6NAK - chains C and G of the 6 polymer chains in the assembly; structure by X-ray diffraction, 3.14 A resolution.

[Chain C]
Protein: tRNA threonylcarbamoyladenosine biosynthesis protein TsaB
Source organism: Thermotoga maritima MSB8
UniProtKB: Q9WZX7 (TSAB_THEMA); numbering as in UniProt (aligned over 1-206)
Sequence (206 residues; each row starts with the number of its first residue):
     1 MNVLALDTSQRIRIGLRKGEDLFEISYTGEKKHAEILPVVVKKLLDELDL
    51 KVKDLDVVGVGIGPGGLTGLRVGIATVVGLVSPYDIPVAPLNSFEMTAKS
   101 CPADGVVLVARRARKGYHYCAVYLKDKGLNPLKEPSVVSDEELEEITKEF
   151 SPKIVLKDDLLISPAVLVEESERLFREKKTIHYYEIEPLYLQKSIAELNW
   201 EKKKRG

[Chain G]
Protein: tRNA N6-adenosine threonylcarbamoyltransferase
Source organism: Thermotoga maritima MSB8
Notes: EC 2.3.1.234
UniProtKB: Q9WXZ2 (TSAD_THEMA); residue numbers follow UniProt; this construct covers 1-327
Sequence (327 residues; numbered 1 to 327; the number before each row is that of its first residue):
     1 MRVLGIETSCDETAVAVLDDGKNVVVNFTVSQIEVHQKFGGVVPEVAARH
    51 HLKNLPILLKKAFEKVPPETVDVVAATYGPGLIGALLVGLSAAKGLAISL
   101 EKPFVGVNHVEAHVQAVFLANPDLKPPLVVLMVSGGHTQLMKVDEDYSME
   151 VLGETLDDSAGEAFDKVARLLGLGYPGGPVIDRVAKKGDPEKYSFPRPML
   201 DDDSYNFSFAGLKTSVLYFLQREKGYKVEDVAASFQKAVVDILVEKTFRL
   251 ARNLGIRKIAFVGGVAANSMLREEVRKRAERWNYEVFFPPLELCTDNALM
   301 VAKAGYEKAKRGMFSPLSLNADPNLNV
Unresolved in the structure: 39-44
Swiss-Prot annotation at these positions:
  - binding site (Fe cation): His109, His113, Asp296
  - binding site (substrate): Met132 to Gly136, Asp165, Gly178, Asp182, Asn268
Ion coordination: Zn2+ near His113 (its only coordinating residue here)
Ligand contacts:
  - AMP-CPP (APC; diphosphomethylphosphonic acid adenosyl ester): Lys166, Ala210, Gly211, Lys213, Thr214, Tyr218
  - threonylcarbamoyladenylate (TXA): His113, Met132, Ser134, Gly135, Gly136, His137, Gly161, Phe164, Asp165, Gly177, Gly178, Pro179, Asp182, Gly263, Gly264, Val265, Ala267, Asn268
Reported in the primary citation:
  - catalytic residues: Cys10 (proposed by the authors, not directly observed)

[Chain C / chain G interface]
Pairs across the interface - 51 pairs, chain C then chain G:
  Lys32(C) - Asn320(G)
  Ala34(C) - Ser91(G)
  Ala34(C) - Lys94(G)
  Ala34(C) - Leu317(G)
  Ala34(C) - Ser318(G)
  Glu35(C) - Ser318(G)
  Glu35(C) - Asn320(G)
  Pro38(C) - Lys94(G)
  Pro38(C) - Ile98(G)
  Pro38(C) - Leu317(G)
  Val39(C) - Leu317(G)
  Val39(C) - Ser318(G)
  Lys42(C) - Ile98(G)
  Leu45(C) - Ile98(G)  hydrophobic
  Lys51(C) - Glu101(G)
  Val52(C) - Ser99(G)
  Arg71(C) - Leu52(G)
  Arg71(C) - Gly84(G)
  Val72(C) - Leu87(G)  hydrophobic
  Val72(C) - Ser91(G)
  Ile74(C) - Leu52(G)  hydrophobic
  Ala75(C) - Val88(G)
  Ala75(C) - Ser91(G)
  Ala75(C) - Ala92(G)
  Thr76(C) - Ser91(G)
  Val78(C) - Pro56(G)  hydrophobic
  Val78(C) - Leu59(G)  hydrophobic
  Gly79(C) - Ala92(G)
  Gly79(C) - Gly95(G)
  Gly79(C) - Leu96(G)
  Gly79(C) - Ser99(G)  hydrogen bond (backbone-side chain)
  Leu80(C) - Gly95(G)  hydrogen bond (backbone-backbone)
  Leu80(C) - Ile98(G)  hydrophobic
  Leu80(C) - Ser99(G)  hydrogen bond (backbone-side chain)
  Ser82(C) - Leu59(G)
  Ser82(C) - Phe63(G)
  Ser82(C) - Leu96(G)
  Pro83(C) - Phe63(G)
  Pro83(C) - Pro68(G)
  Pro83(C) - Leu96(G)  hydrophobic
  Pro83(C) - Ser99(G)
  Pro83(C) - Leu100(G)  hydrophobic
  Tyr84(C) - Ser99(G)  hydrogen bond (side chain-backbone)
  Tyr84(C) - Leu100(G)
  Tyr183(C) - Pro56(G)
  Tyr183(C) - Leu59(G)
  Tyr183(C) - Lys60(G)  hydrogen bond (side chain-backbone)
  Tyr184(C) - Pro56(G)  hydrophobic
  Tyr184(C) - Ile57(G)  hydrophobic
  Tyr184(C) - Lys60(G)
  Tyr190(C) - Leu52(G)
Also at the interface, not in a pair above, chain C (25 interface residues in all): Val41, Thr68
Also at the interface, not in a pair above, chain G (24 interface residues in all): Ile83, Leu319

[In short]
25 residues of chain C and 24 residues of chain G are in contact, with 5 hydrogen bonds. Polar contacts
include Gly79(C)-Ser99(G), Leu80(C)-Ser99(G) and Tyr84(C)-Ser99(G). Chain G binds threonylcarbamoyladenylate
and AMP-CPP. UniProt lists 3 Fe cation-binding residues and 9 substrate-binding residues on chain G. From the
paper: the catalytic residue Cys10(G).
Chain C is tRNA threonylcarbamoyladenosine biosynthesis protein TsaB and chain G is tRNA N6-adenosine
threonylcarbamoyltransferase, both from Thermotoga maritima MSB8; the structure, BACTERIAL PROTEIN COMPLEX TM
BDE complex, was determined by X-ray diffraction together with 6NBJ from the same study.
